5XQ1 - chains A and B; structure by X-ray diffraction, 2.95 A resolution.

Chain A:
Name: Fermitin family homolog 2, Integrin beta-3
Source organism: Mus musculus
Notes: engineered mutation(s): 168-217 deletion, 337-512 deletion
UniProtKB: chimeric construct of Q8CIB5, O54890: residues 1-760 from Q8CIB5 (FERM2_MOUSE) positions 1-454 (offset varies); residues 773-787 from O54890 positions 773-787 (same numbers)
Sequence (485 residues; each row starts with the number of its first residue; note: 306 numbers in that range are skipped by the numbering (no residue carries them; nothing is unmodelled there); numbers below 1 keep their minus sign (His-3 is residue -3)):
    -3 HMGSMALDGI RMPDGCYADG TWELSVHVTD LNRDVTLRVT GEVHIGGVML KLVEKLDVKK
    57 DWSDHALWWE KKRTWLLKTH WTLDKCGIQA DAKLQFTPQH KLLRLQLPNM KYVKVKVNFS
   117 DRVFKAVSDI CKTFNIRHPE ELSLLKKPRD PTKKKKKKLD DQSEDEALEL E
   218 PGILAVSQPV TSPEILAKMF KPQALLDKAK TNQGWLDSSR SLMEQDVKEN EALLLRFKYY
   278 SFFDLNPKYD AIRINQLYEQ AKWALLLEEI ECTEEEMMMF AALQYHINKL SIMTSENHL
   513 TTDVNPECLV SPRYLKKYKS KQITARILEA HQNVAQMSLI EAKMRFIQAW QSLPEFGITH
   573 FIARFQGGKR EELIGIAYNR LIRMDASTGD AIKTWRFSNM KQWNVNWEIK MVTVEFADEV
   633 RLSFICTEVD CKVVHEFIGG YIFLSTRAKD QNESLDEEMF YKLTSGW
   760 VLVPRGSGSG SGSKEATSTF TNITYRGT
Not modelled in the structure: -3 to 17, 145-159, 663-665, 760-775, 787
Sequence notes: expression tag (-3 to 0); linker (761-772)
From the paper describing this entry:
  - mutagenesis - W619Q, L675E: decreased signaling

Chain B:
Name: Fermitin family homolog 2, Integrin beta-3
Source organism: Mus musculus
Notes: engineered mutation(s): 168-217 deletion, 337-512 deletion
UniProtKB: chimeric construct of Q8CIB5, O54890: residues 1-760 from Q8CIB5 (FERM2_MOUSE) positions 1-454 (offset varies); residues 773-787 from O54890 positions 773-787 (same numbers)
Sequence (485 residues; row label = number of the first residue in the row; note: 306 numbers in that range are skipped by the numbering (no residue carries them; nothing is unmodelled there); numbers below 1 keep their minus sign (His-3 is residue -3)):
    -3 HMGSMALDGI RMPDGCYADG TWELSVHVTD LNRDVTLRVT GEVHIGGVML KLVEKLDVKK
    57 DWSDHALWWE KKRTWLLKTH WTLDKCGIQA DAKLQFTPQH KLLRLQLPNM KYVKVKVNFS
   117 DRVFKAVSDI CKTFNIRHPE ELSLLKK
   194 PRDPTKKKKK KLDDQSEDEA LELEPGILAV SQPVTSPEIL AKMFKPQALL DKAKTNQGWL
   254 DSSRSLMEQD VKENEALLLR FKYYSFFDLN PKYDAIRINQ LYEQAKWALL LEEIECTEEE
   314 MMMFAALQYH INKLSIMTSE NHL
   513 TTDVNPECLV SPRYLKKYKS KQITARILEA HQNVAQMSLI EAKMRFIQAW QSLPEFGITH
   573 FIARFQGGKR EELIGIAYNR LIRMDASTGD AIKTWRFSNM KQWNVNWEIK MVTVEFADEV
   633 RLSFICTEVD CKVVHEFIGG YIFLSTRAKD QNESLDEEMF YKLT
   757 SGWVLVPRGS GSGSGSKEAT STFTNITYRG T
Not modelled in the structure: -3 to 19, 194-217, 661-667, 757-775, 787
Sequence notes: expression tag (-3 to 0); linker (761-772)
From the paper describing this entry:
  - mutagenesis - W619Q, L675E: decreased signaling

How chain A and chain B interact:
Pairs across the interface (97; chain A residue first):
  Pro226(A) with Val516(B), hydrophobic
  Val227(A) with Cys520(B), hydrophobic
  Ser229(A) with Cys520(B)
  Pro230(A) with Glu519(B); Cys520(B); Leu527(B), hydrophobic
  Leu233(A) with Val522(B)
  Phe237(A) with Pro524(B), hydrophobic
  Leu302(A) with Ser523(B)
  Leu303(A) with Cys520(B); Leu521(B); Val522(B); Ser523(B); Pro524(B)
  Glu305(A) with Ser523(B); Pro524(B); Arg525(B), salt bridge
  Glu311(A) with Tyr526(B); Lys529(B), salt bridge; Tyr530(B), hydrogen bond
  Met314(A) with Val522(B), hydrophobic; Ser523(B); Tyr526(B), hydrophobic
  Met315(A) with Ala542(B)
  Ala318(A) with Leu521(B); Val522(B), hydrophobic; Ile539(B), hydrophobic
  Ala319(A) with Ile539(B); Ala542(B); His543(B); Val546(B), hydrophobic
  Gln321(A) with Leu521(B), hydrogen bond (side chain-backbone)
  Tyr322(A) with Leu336(B), hydrophobic; Thr513(B), hydrogen bond (side chain-backbone); Thr514(B); Leu521(B), hydrophobic; His543(B)
  His323(A) with Leu327(B); Met330(B); His543(B); Val546(B); Ser550(B), hydrogen bond
  Asn325(A) with Thr514(B), hydrogen bond; Val516(B)
  Lys326(A) with Thr513(B); His543(B)
  Met330(A) with His323(B); Met330(B), hydrophobic
  Leu336(A) with Tyr322(B)
  Thr513(A) with Tyr322(B), hydrogen bond (backbone-side chain); Lys326(B)
  Thr514(A) with Tyr322(B); Asn325(B)
  Val516(A) with Pro226(B), hydrophobic; Asn325(B)
  Glu519(A) with Pro230(B)
  Cys520(A) with Val227(B), hydrogen bond (side chain-backbone); Thr228(B); Ser229(B); Pro230(B); Leu233(B)
  Leu521(A) with Pro226(B), hydrophobic; Leu303(B); Ala318(B); Gln321(B), hydrogen bond (backbone-side chain); Tyr322(B), hydrophobic
  Val522(A) with Leu233(B); Leu303(B); Ala318(B), hydrophobic
  Ser523(A) with Leu302(B); Leu303(B); Met314(B)
  Pro524(A) with Phe237(B), hydrophobic; Leu303(B)
  Arg525(A) with Glu305(B), salt bridge
  Tyr526(A) with Thr310(B); Glu311(B); Met314(B), hydrophobic
  Leu527(A) with Pro230(B), hydrophobic
  Lys529(A) with Glu311(B), salt bridge
  Tyr530(A) with Glu311(B), hydrogen bond
  Ile539(A) with Ala318(B), hydrophobic; Ala319(B)
  Ala542(A) with Met315(B); Ala319(B)
  His543(A) with Ala319(B); Tyr322(B); His323(B), hydrogen bond; Lys326(B)
  Val546(A) with His323(B); Arg557(B)
  Met549(A) with Arg557(B)
  Ser550(A) with His323(B), hydrogen bond; Arg557(B), hydrogen bond
  Arg557(A) with Met549(B); Ser550(B), hydrogen bond; Glu553(B), salt bridge
Also at the interface, not in a pair above, chain A (54 interface residues in all): Thr228, Cys309, Thr310, Met316, Leu320, Leu327, Ile329, His335, Asn517, Arg538, Leu540, Ala547
Also at the interface, not in a pair above, chain B (55 interface residues in all): Glu308, Cys309, Leu320, Ile329, Glu333, His335, Asn517, Arg538, Ala547

In short:
54 residues of chain A and 55 residues of chain B are in contact, with 13 hydrogen bonds and 5 salt bridges.
Polar pairs include Glu305(A)-Arg525(B), Glu311(A)-Lys529(B) and Arg557(A)-Glu553(B). The paper reports that
W619Q and L675E of chain A reduce signaling; W619Q and L675E of chain B reduce signaling.
Chain A and chain B are both Fermitin family homolog 2, Integrin beta-3 (Mus musculus); the structure,
Structural basis of kindlin-mediated integrin recognition and activation, was determined by X-ray diffraction
together with 5XPY and 5XQ0 from the same study.
